1MA7 - chains A and B of the 4 polymer chains in the assembly; structure by X-ray diffraction, 2.30 A resolution.

Chain A (and B):
Name: Cre recombinase
Organism: Enterobacteria phage P1
Notes: chain B of this document is another copy of the same molecule, construct and numbering; everything in this record applies to it too
UniProtKB: P06956 (RECR_BPP1); numbering as in UniProt (aligned over 2-343)
Sequence (349 residues; row label = number of the first residue in the row; numbers below 1 keep their minus sign (Met-5 is residue -5)):
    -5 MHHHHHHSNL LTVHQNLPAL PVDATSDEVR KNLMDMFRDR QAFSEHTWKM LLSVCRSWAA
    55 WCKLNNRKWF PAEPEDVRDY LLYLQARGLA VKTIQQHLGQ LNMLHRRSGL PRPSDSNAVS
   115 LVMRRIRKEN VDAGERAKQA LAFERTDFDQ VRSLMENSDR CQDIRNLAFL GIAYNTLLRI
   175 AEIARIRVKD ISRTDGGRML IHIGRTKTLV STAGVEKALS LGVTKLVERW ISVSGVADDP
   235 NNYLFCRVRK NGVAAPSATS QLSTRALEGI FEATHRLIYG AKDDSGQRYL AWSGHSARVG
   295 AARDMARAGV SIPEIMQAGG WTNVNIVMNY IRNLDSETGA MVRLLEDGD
Unresolved in the structure: -5 to 18, 342-343 (chain B: -5 to 19, 328-332, 342-343)
Sequence notes: expression tag (-4 to 1)
Curated features (UniProtKB/Swiss-Prot):
  - active site: Arg173, His289, Arg292, Trp315, Tyr324 (O-(3'-phospho-DNA)-tyrosine intermediate)
From the paper describing this entry:
  - binding site for LOXP: Arg259, Glu262
  - conformationally variable residues (helix shift, loop rearrangement, order/disorder transition, side-chain flip): Gly198 to Gly208, Arg259, Glu262, Glu266, Lys276 to Ala285, Val318 to Arg326
  - specificity-determining residues: Arg259
  - contacts within the chain: Arg259-Glu262, Arg259-Glu266
  - binding site for LOXP: Lys86, Arg173, Lys201, Glu262, Trp315, Tyr324
  - catalytic residues: Arg173, Lys201, His289, Arg292, Trp315, Tyr324
  - mutagenesis - E262Q/E266Q (2.5-fold): increased binding to LoxAT
  - mutagenesis - E262Q/E266Q: increased binding to LoxP
  - mutagenesis - E262Q/E266Q: increased catalytic activity on LoxP
  - mutagenesis - E262Q/E266Q: increased catalytic activity on LoxAT

Chain A / chain B interface:
Pairs across the interface (59; chain A residue first):
  Lys25(A) - Glu69(B)  salt bridge
  Asn26(A) - Asn111(B)  hydrogen bond
  Asp29(A) - Glu69(B)
  Asp29(A) - Asn111(B)
  Asp29(A) - Ala112(B)
  Asp29(A) - Leu115(B)
  Met30(A) - Leu115(B)  hydrophobic
  Arg32(A) - Glu69(B)  salt bridge
  Arg32(A) - Arg72(B)
  Arg32(A) - Ala112(B)
  Arg32(A) - Arg119(B)
  Asp33(A) - Arg72(B)  salt bridge
  Asp33(A) - Ala112(B)
  Asp33(A) - Leu115(B)
  Asp33(A) - Val116(B)
  Asp33(A) - Arg119(B)  salt bridge
  Gln35(A) - Arg119(B)
  Gln35(A) - Lys122(B)
  Gln35(A) - Glu123(B)
  Ala36(A) - Leu115(B)
  Ala36(A) - Arg118(B)  hydrogen bond (backbone-side chain)
  Ala36(A) - Arg119(B)
  Ala36(A) - Lys122(B)
  Phe37(A) - Leu115(B)  hydrophobic
  Ser38(A) - Lys122(B)  hydrogen bond
  Arg101(A) - Asn111(B)  hydrogen bond
  Arg101(A) - Ser114(B)
  Arg101(A) - Leu115(B)
  Arg139(A) - Leu338(B)
  Arg139(A) - Leu339(B)  hydrogen bond (side chain-backbone)
  Tyr168(A) - Leu339(B)  hydrophobic
  Asn169(A) - Met335(B)
  Asn169(A) - Val336(B)
  Asn169(A) - Leu339(B)
  Leu171(A) - Met335(B)  hydrophobic
  Arg192(A) - Glu340(B)  salt bridge
  Thr200(A) - Arg130(B)
  Lys201(A) - Arg130(B)
  Thr202(A) - Val125(B)
  Thr202(A) - Arg130(B)  hydrogen bond (backbone-side chain)
  Leu203(A) - Val85(B)  hydrophobic
  Leu203(A) - Arg121(B)
  Leu203(A) - Val125(B)  hydrophobic
  Leu203(A) - Glu129(B)
  Leu203(A) - Arg130(B)
  Leu203(A) - Ala131(B)  hydrogen bond (backbone-backbone)
  Val204(A) - Ala131(B)
  Val204(A) - Asn323(B)  hydrogen bond (backbone-side chain)
  Thr206(A) - Arg130(B)  hydrogen bond (backbone-side chain)
  Thr206(A) - Arg326(B)
  Ala212(A) - Val336(B)
  Leu213(A) - Val336(B)  hydrophobic
  Ser214(A) - Val336(B)
  Ser214(A) - Leu339(B)
  Ser214(A) - Glu340(B)
  Ala295(A) - Met335(B)  hydrophobic
  Met299(A) - Met335(B)  hydrophobic
  Ala302(A) - Leu338(B)  hydrophobic
  Glu308(A) - Ala334(B)
Interface residues without a listed pair, chain A (36 interface residues in all): Arg100, Phe142, Ser205, Val217, Asp298, Gln311, Ala312
Interface residues without a listed pair, chain B (26 interface residues in all): Asp126

Overview:
36 residues of chain A and 26 residues of chain B are in contact, with 9 hydrogen bonds and 5 salt bridges.
Polar pairs include Lys25(A)-Glu69(B), Arg32(A)-Glu69(B) and Asp33(A)-Arg72(B). UniProt lists 5 active-site
residues on chain A. The paper reports catalytic residues Arg173(A), Lys201(A) and His289(A) among others;
E262Q/E266Q of chain A increase binding to LoxAT.
Both chains are Cre recombinase (Enterobacteria phage P1). Entry 1MA7 (Crystal structure of Cre site-specific
recombinase complexed with a mutant DNA substrate, LoxP-A8/T27) was determined by X-ray diffraction.
